PDB entry 7ZKM | X-ray diffraction, 2.00 A resolution | chains L and H of the 4 polymer chains in the assembly

# Chain L
Molecule: Thrombin light chain
From: Homo sapiens
Notes: EC 3.4.21.5
Reference sequence: P00734 (THRB_HUMAN); the construct lacks a stretch of the UniProt sequence, so the offset changes along the chain: -5 to 0 = UniProt 328-333; 1-14 = UniProt 336-349; 15-17 = UniProt 361-363
Sequence (36 residues; row label = number of the first residue in the row; a row labelled like 14A-14K holds insertion residues (14A, then the next letters in order); numbers below 1 keep their minus sign (Thr-5 is residue -5)):
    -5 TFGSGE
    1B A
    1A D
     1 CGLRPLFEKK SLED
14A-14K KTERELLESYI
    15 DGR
Not modelled in the structure: -5 to 0, 15-17
Curated features (UniProtKB/Swiss-Prot):
  - site: Arg17 (Cleavage)

# Chain H
Molecule: Thrombin heavy chain
From: Homo sapiens
Notes: EC 3.4.21.5
Reference sequence: P00734 (THRB_HUMAN); the construct lacks a stretch of the UniProt sequence and is renumbered around it, so the offset changes along the chain: 16-36 = UniProt 364-384; 37-60 = UniProt 386-409; 61-77 = UniProt 419-435; 78-97 = UniProt 437-456; 6 more segments
Sequence (259 residues; numbered 16 to 247 plus 32 insertion-coded residues; 5 numbers in that range are skipped by the numbering (no residue carries them; nothing is unmodelled there); the number before each row is that of its first residue; a row labelled like 60A-60I holds insertion residues (60A, then the next letters in order)):
    16 IVEGSDAEIG MSPWQVMLFR K
   36A S
    37 PQELLCGASL ISDRWVLTAA HCLL
60A-60I YPPWDKNFT
    61 ENDLLVRIGK HSRTRYE
   77A R
    78 NIEKISMLEK IYIHPRYNWR
   97A E
    98 NLDRDIALMK LKKPVAFSDY IHPVCLPDRE TA
129A-129C ASL
   130 LQAGYKGRVT GWGNLKE
146A-146I TWTANVGKG
   151 QPSVLQVVNL PIVERPVCKD STRIRITDNM FCAG
  184A Y
   185 KP
186A-186D DEGK
   187 RGDACEGDSG GPFVMKSP
204A-204B FN
   205 NRWYQMGIVS WGE
   219 GC
  221A D
   221 RDGKYGFYTH VFRLKKWIQK VIDQFGE
Not modelled in the structure: 146A-146I
Cystine bridges: Cys42-Cys58, Cys168-Cys182, Cys191-Cys220
Glycans and other covalent adducts: compound 0G6 linked to His57, Ser195; N-acetylglucosamine (NAG) linked to Asn60G
Curated features (UniProtKB/Swiss-Prot):
  - region: Ala183 to Val200 (High affinity receptor-binding region which is also known as the TP508 peptide)
  - active site (Charge relay system): His57, Asp102, Ser195
  - glycosylation: Asn60G (N-linked (GlcNAc...) (complex) asparagine)
From the paper describing this entry:
  - binding site for TBA-NNp/DDp: Arg75, Tyr76, Glu77, Tyr117
  - binding site for TBA-NNp/DDp: Tyr89 to Arg97, Trp237 to Phe245

# Chain L / chain H interface
Pairs across the interface - 58 pairs, chain L then chain H:
  Cys1(L) - Pro120(H)
  Cys1(L) - Val121(H)
  Cys1(L) - Cys122(H)  disulfide
  Cys1(L) - Arg206(H)  hydrogen bond (backbone-side chain)
  Asp1A(L) - His119(H)  salt bridge
  Asp1A(L) - Arg206(H)
  Ala1B(L) - Arg206(H)  hydrogen bond (backbone-side chain)
  Gly2(L) - Trp29(H)
  Gly2(L) - Pro120(H)  hydrogen bond (backbone-backbone)
  Gly2(L) - Cys122(H)
  Gly2(L) - Arg206(H)
  Gly2(L) - Trp207(H)  hydrogen bond (backbone-backbone)
  Leu3(L) - His119(H)  hydrogen bond (backbone-side chain)
  Leu3(L) - Asn205(H)
  Leu3(L) - Arg206(H)
  Arg4(L) - Gly25(H)
  Arg4(L) - Met26(H)  hydrogen bond (side chain-backbone)
  Arg4(L) - Pro28(H)
  Arg4(L) - Trp29(H)
  Arg4(L) - Arg137(H)
  Arg4(L) - Trp207(H)
  Pro5(L) - Ser115(H)
  Pro5(L) - Asp116(H)
  Leu6(L) - Ile24(H)
  Leu6(L) - Asp116(H)
  Phe7(L) - Glu23(H)
  Phe7(L) - Ile24(H)
  Phe7(L) - Gly25(H)
  Phe7(L) - Met26(H)
  Glu8(L) - Lys202(H)  salt bridge
  Glu8(L) - Asn205(H)
  Glu8(L) - Trp207(H)  hydrogen bond
  Lys9(L) - His119(H)  hydrogen bond
  Asp14(L) - Glu23(H)
  Asp14(L) - Arg137(H)  salt bridge
  Asp14(L) - Trp207(H)
  Lys14A(L) - Glu23(H)  hydrogen bond (backbone-side chain)
  Thr14B(L) - Arg137(H)  hydrogen bond
  Thr14B(L) - Asn159(H)  hydrogen bond
  Glu14C(L) - Arg137(H)
  Glu14C(L) - Lys202(H)  salt bridge
  Glu14E(L) - Lys135(H)  salt bridge
  Glu14E(L) - Asn159(H)  hydrogen bond
  Glu14E(L) - Tyr184A(H)  hydrogen bond
  Glu14E(L) - Lys186D(H)  salt bridge
  Leu14F(L) - Lys135(H)
  Leu14F(L) - Gly136(H)
  Leu14F(L) - Asn159(H)
  Leu14F(L) - Trp207(H)  hydrophobic
  Leu14G(L) - Pro204(H)  hydrophobic
  Ser14I(L) - Gly133(H)
  Ser14I(L) - Tyr134(H)
  Ser14I(L) - Lys135(H)  hydrogen bond (side chain-backbone)
  Tyr14J(L) - Leu129C(H)
  Tyr14J(L) - Tyr134(H)  hydrophobic
  Tyr14J(L) - Lys202(H)  hydrogen bond (side chain-backbone)
  Tyr14J(L) - Pro204(H)  hydrophobic
  Ile14K(L) - Tyr134(H)
Other interface residues (no listed pair), chain L (22 interface residues in all): Glu13
Other interface residues (no listed pair), chain H (28 interface residues in all): Met201, Asn204B
Inter-chain disulfides: Cys1(L)-Cys122(H)

# Overview
22 residues of chain L and 28 residues of chain H are in contact, with 1 disulfide bond, 15 hydrogen bonds and
6 salt bridges. Polar pairs include Asp1A(L)-His119(H), Glu8(L)-Lys202(H) and Glu14E(L)-Lys135(H). Curated
annotation (UniProt) lists 3 active-site residues on chain H. From the paper: a binding site for TBA-NNp/DDp
at Arg75(H), Tyr76(H) and Glu77(H) among others.
Chain L is Thrombin light chain and chain H is Thrombin heavy chain, both from Homo sapiens; the structure,
X-ray structure of the complex between human alpha thrombin and a pseudo-cyclic thrombin binding aptamer
(TBA-NNp/DDp) ..., was determined by X-ray diffraction, deposited together with 7ZKL, 7ZKN and 7ZKO.
